4R83 - chain A; structure by X-ray diffraction, 1.93 A resolution.

# Chain A
Protein: Sialyltransferase 0160
From: Photobacterium damselae
Notes: EC 2.4.99.1
UniProtKB: O66375 (O66375_9GAMM); numbering as in UniProt (aligned over 16-497)
Sequence (503 residues; numbered -5 to 497; the number before each row is that of its first residue; numbers below 1 keep their minus sign (Met-5 is residue -5)):
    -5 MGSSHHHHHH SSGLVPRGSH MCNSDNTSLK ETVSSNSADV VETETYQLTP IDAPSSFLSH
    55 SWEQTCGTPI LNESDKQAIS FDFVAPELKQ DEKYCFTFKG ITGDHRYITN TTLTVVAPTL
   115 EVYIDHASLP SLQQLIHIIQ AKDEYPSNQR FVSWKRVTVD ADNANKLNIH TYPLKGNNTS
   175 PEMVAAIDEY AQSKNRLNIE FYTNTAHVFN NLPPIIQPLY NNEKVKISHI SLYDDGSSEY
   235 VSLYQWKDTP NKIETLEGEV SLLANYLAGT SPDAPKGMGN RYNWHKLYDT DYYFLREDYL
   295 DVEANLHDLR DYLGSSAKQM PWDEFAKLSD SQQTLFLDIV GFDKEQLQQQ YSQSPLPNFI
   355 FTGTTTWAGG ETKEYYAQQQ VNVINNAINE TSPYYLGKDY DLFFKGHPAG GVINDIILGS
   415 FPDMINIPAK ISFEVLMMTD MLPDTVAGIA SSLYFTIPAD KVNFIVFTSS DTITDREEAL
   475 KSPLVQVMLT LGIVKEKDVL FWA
Not modelled in the structure: -5 to 23
Sequence notes: expression tag (-5 to 15)
Disulfide bonds: Cys60-Cys89
Ion coordination: Ca2+: Tyr345, Ser348, Leu350, Asn352, Asp395
What the authors report for this chain:
  - interface residues: Lys24 to Ser29
  - Ca2+ coordination: Tyr345, Ser348, Leu350, Asn352, Asp395
  - catalytic residues: Asp229 (proposed by the authors, not directly observed)

# Summary
The Ca2+ site is built by Tyr345, Ser348, Leu350, Asn352 and Asp395. The paper reports the catalytic residue
Asp229; the interface residue Lys24.
Chain A is Sialyltransferase 0160 (Photobacterium damselae); the structure, Crystal structure of
Sialyltransferase from Photobacterium damsela, was determined by X-ray diffraction (same publication as 4R84
and 4R9V).
